Entry 3B6G (X-ray diffraction, 3.45 A resolution); this record covers chains I and D of the 10 polymer chains in the assembly.

== Chain I ==
Molecule: 147-nt DNA strand
From: Homo sapiens
Sequence (147 nucleotides; each row starts with the number of its first residue; numbers below 1 keep their minus sign (DA-73 is residue -73)):
   -73 ATCAATATCC ACCTGCAGAT ACTACCAAAA GTGTATTTGG AAACTGCTCC ATCAAAAGGC
   -13 ATGTTCAGCT GGAATCCAGC TGAACATGCC TTTTGATGGA GCAGTTTCCA AATACACTTT
    47 TGGTAGTATC TGCAGGTGGA TATTGAT

== Chain D ==
Protein: Histone H2B 1.1
From: Xenopus laevis
UniProt: P02281 (H2B11_XENLA); residues -2 to 122 here correspond to UniProt positions 2-126 (UniProt number = residue number + 4)
Sequence (125 residues; each row starts with the number of its first residue; numbers below 1 keep their minus sign (Pro-2 is residue -2)):
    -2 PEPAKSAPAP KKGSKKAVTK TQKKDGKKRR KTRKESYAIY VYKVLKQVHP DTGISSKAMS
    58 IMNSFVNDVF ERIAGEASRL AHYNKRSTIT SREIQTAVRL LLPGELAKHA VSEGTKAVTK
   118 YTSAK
Disordered / not traced: -2 to 21
Construct notes: conflict Thr29 (Ser33 in P02281)
UniProt features mapped onto this chain:
  - modified residue: Lys2 (N6-acetyllysine), Lys9 (N6-acetyllysine), Ser11 (Phosphoserine), Lys12 (N6-acetyllysine), Lys17 (N6-acetyllysine)
  - glycosylation: Ser109 (O-linked (GlcNAc) serine)
  - cross-link: Lys117 (Glycyl lysine isopeptide (Lys-Gly) (interchain with G-Cter in ubiquitin))

== Interface between chain I and chain D ==
Pairs across the interface - 17 pairs, chain I then chain D:
  DA-55(I) - Ser52(D)  phosphate contact
  DA-55(I) - Ser53(D)  hydrogen bond to the phosphate
  DT-54(I) - Gly50(D)  phosphate contact
  DT-54(I) - Ile51(D)  phosphate contact
  DA-50(I) - Lys24(D)  base contact
  DG-35(I) - Ser84(D)  hydrogen bond to the phosphate
  DG-35(I) - Thr85(D)  phosphate contact
  DG-34(I) - Lys82(D)  phosphate contact
  DG-34(I) - Arg83(D)  salt bridge to the phosphate
  DG-34(I) - Ser84(D)  hydrogen bond to the phosphate
  DG-34(I) - Thr85(D)  hydrogen bond to the phosphate
  DA-33(I) - Arg83(D)  salt bridge to the phosphate
  DA29(I) - Arg26(D)  hydrogen bond to the base
  DG30(I) - Arg26(D)  hydrogen bond to the base
  DG30(I) - Arg27(D)  phosphate contact
  DG30(I) - Thr29(D)  hydrogen bond to the phosphate
  DT31(I) - Arg27(D)  phosphate contact
Other interface residues (no listed pair), chain I (12 interface residues in all): DC-49, DA-45, DT-42
Other interface residues (no listed pair), chain D (17 interface residues in all): Lys28, Arg30, Glu32, Tyr39, Lys122

== Overview ==
12 residues of chain I and 17 residues of chain D are in contact; the contacts include 7 hydrogen bonds and 2
salt bridges. Polar pairs include DA29(I)-Arg26(D), DG30(I)-Arg26(D) and DA-55(I)-Ser53(D).
Here chain I is a 147-nt DNA strand (Homo sapiens) and chain D is Histone H2B 1.1 (Xenopus laevis). Entry 3B6G
(Nucleosome core particle treated with oxaliplatin) was determined by X-ray diffraction (same publication as
3B6F).
